9C35 - chain A; structure by X-ray diffraction, 1.74 A resolution.

Chain A:
Name: Bifunctional protein PutA
Organism: Sinorhizobium meliloti SM11
Notes: EC 1.5.5.2, 1.2.1.88
UniProtKB: F7X6I3 (F7X6I3_SINMM); residue numbers follow UniProt; this construct covers 1-1233
Amino-acid sequence (1235 residues; each row starts with the number of its first residue; numbers below 1 keep their minus sign (Ser-1 is residue -1)):
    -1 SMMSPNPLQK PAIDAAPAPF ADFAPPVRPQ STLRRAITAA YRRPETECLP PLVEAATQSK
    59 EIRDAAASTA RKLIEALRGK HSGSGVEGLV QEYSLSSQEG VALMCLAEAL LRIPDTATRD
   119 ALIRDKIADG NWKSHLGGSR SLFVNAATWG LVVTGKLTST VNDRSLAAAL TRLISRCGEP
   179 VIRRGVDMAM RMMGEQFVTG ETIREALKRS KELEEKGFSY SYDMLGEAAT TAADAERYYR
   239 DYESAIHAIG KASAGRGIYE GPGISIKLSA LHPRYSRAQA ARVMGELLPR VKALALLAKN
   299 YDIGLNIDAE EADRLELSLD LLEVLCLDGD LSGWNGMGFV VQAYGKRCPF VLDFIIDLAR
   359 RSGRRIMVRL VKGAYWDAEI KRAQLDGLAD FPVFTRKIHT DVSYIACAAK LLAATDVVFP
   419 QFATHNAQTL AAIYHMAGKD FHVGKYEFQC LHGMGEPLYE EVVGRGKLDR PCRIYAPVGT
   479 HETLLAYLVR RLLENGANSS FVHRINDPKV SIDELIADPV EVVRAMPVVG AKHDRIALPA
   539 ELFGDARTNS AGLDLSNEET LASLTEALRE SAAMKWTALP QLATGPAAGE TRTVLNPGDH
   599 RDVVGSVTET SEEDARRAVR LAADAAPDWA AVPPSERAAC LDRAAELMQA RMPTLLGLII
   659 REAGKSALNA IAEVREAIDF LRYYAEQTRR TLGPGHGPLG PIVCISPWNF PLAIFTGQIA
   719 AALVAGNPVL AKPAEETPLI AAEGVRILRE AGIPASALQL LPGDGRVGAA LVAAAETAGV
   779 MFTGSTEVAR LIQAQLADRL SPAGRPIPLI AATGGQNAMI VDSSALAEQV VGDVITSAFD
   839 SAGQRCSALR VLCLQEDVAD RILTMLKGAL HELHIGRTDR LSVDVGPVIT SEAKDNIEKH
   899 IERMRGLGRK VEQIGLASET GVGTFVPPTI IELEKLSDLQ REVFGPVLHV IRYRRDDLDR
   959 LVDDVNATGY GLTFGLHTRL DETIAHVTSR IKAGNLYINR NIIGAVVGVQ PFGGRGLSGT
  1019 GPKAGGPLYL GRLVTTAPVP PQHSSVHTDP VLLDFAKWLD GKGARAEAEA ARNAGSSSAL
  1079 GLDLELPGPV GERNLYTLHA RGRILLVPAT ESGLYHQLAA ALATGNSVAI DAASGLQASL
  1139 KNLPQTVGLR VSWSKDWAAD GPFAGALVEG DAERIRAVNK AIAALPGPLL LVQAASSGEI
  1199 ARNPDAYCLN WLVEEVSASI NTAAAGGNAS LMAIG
Not modelled in the structure: -1 to 13, 79-82, 135-136, 492-493, 1231-1233
Construct notes: expression tag (-1 to 0); engineered mutation Ala810 (Glu in F7X6I3)
Glycans and other covalent adducts: 5-oxo-L-norvaline (A1AUG) linked to Cys844
Residues lining bound ligands:
  - 5-oxo-L-norvaline (A1AUG): Glu674, Asn707, Phe708, Ile712, Arg843, Ser845, Ile1001, Gly1002, Ala1003, Phe1010
  - dihydroflavine-adenine dinucleotide (FDA): Asp306, Ala307, Val338, Gln340, Tyr342, Arg367, Val369, Lys370, Gly371, Ala372, Tyr373, Trp374, Phe392, Thr393, Arg394, Lys395, Thr398, Asp399, Ala421, Thr422, His423, Asn424, Gln447, Cys448, Leu449, Tyr473, Ser497, Ser498, Phe499
  - NAD (nicotinamide-adenine-dinucleotide): Ile703, Ser704, Pro705, Trp706, Asn707, Phe708, Ile712, Lys730, Pro731, Ala732, Glu733, Gly761, Asp762, Gly763, Gly766, Ala767, Phe780, Thr781, Gly782, Ser783, Val786, Leu789, Ile790, Ala810, Thr811, Gly812, Gly813, Glu940, Phe942, Leu970, Phe1010, Ser1016
From the paper describing this entry:
  - binding site for 5-oxo-L-norvaline: Cys844
  - contacts within the chain: Glu225-Arg488 (salt bridge)
  - conformationally variable residues (order/disorder transition): Tyr485, Arg489
  - catalytic residues: Cys844

In short:
Bound to chain A: NAD and dihydroflavine-adenine dinucleotide. Covalently linked 5-oxo-L-norvaline: at Cys844.
The paper reports the catalytic residue Cys844; a binding site for 5-oxo-L-norvaline at Cys844.
Chain A is Bifunctional protein PutA (Sinorhizobium meliloti SM11); the structure, Proline utilization A with
the covalent acyl-enzyme intermediate in the aldehyde dehydrogenase active site, was determined by X-ray
diffraction together with 9C34, 9C36 and 9BBO from the same study.
